PDB entry 7CCR | electron microscopy, 4.90 A resolution (low resolution: residue-level contacts below are approximate; hydrogen-bond / salt-bridge calls are withheld) | chains F and I of the 22 polymer chains in the assembly

Chain F:
Protein: Histone H4
From: Homo sapiens
Chain sequence (80 residues; row label = number of the first residue in the row):
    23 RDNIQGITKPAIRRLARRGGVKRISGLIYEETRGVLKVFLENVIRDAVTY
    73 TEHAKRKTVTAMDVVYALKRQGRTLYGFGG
Disordered / not traced: 102

Chain I:
Molecule: 147-nt DNA strand
From: Homo sapiens
Sequence (147 nucleotides; each row starts with the number of its first residue; numbers below 1 keep their minus sign (DA-73 is residue -73)):
   -73 ACAGGATGTATATATCTGACACGTGCCTGGAGACTAGGGAGTAATCCCCT
   -23 TGGCGGTTAAAACGCGGGGGACAGCGCGTACGTGCGTTTAAGCGGTGCTA
    27 GAGCTGTCTACGACCAATTGAGCGGCCTCGGCACCGGGATTCTCCAG

Interface between chain F and chain I:
Contacting residue pairs (10):
  Arg45(F) - DC7(I)
  Arg45(F) - DG8(I)
  Ile46(F) - DC7(I)
  Ile46(F) - DG8(I)
  Ser47(F) - DC7(I)
  Gly48(F) - DC7(I)
  Arg78(F) - DA28(I)
  Lys79(F) - DG27(I)
  Lys79(F) - DA28(I)
  Thr80(F) - DA28(I)
Other interface residues (no listed pair), chain F (9 interface residues in all): Arg39, Lys77
Other interface residues (no listed pair), chain I (6 interface residues in all): DA6, DG29

Overview:
The interface between chain F and chain I involves 9 residues on one side and 6 on the other.
Here chain F is Histone H4 and chain I is a 147-nt DNA strand, both from Homo sapiens. Entry 7CCR (Structure
of the 2:2 cGAS-nucleosome complex) was determined by electron microscopy (same publication as 7CCQ).
